Entry 8QCF (electron microscopy, 2.55 A resolution); this record covers chains K and N of the 13 polymer chains in the assembly.

Chain K:
Name: Exosome complex exonuclease DIS3
From: Saccharomyces cerevisiae
UniProt: Q08162 (RRP44_YEAST); residues 1-1001 here = UniProt positions 1-1001
Chain sequence (1005 residues; each row starts with the number of its first residue; numbers below 1 keep their minus sign (Gly-3 is residue -3)):
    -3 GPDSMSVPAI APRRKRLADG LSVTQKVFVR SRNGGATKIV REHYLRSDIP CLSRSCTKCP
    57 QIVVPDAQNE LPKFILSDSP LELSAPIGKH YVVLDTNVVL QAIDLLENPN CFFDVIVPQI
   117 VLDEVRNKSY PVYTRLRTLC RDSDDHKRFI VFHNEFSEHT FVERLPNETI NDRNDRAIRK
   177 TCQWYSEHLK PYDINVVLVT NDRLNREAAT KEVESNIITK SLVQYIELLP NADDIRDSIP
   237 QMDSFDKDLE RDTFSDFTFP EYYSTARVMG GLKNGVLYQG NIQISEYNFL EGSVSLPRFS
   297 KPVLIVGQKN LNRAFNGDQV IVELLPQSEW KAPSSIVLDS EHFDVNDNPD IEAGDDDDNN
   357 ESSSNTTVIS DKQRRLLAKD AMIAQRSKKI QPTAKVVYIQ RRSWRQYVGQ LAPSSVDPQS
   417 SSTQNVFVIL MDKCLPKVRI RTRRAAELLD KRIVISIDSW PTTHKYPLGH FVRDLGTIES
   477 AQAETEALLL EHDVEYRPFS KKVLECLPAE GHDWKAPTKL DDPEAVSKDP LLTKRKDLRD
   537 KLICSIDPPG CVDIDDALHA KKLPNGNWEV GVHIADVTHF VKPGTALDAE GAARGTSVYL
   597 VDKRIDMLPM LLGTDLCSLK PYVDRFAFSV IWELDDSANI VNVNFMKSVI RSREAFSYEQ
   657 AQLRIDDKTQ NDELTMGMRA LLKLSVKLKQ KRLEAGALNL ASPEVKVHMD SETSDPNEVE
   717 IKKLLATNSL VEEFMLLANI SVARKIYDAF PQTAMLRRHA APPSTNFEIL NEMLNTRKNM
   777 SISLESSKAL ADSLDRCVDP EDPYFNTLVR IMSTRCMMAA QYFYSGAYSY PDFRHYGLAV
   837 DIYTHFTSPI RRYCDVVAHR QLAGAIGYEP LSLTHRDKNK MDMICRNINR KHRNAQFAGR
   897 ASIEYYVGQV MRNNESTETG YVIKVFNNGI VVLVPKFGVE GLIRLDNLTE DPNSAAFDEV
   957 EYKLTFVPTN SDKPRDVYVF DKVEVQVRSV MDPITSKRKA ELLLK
Not modelled in the structure: -3 to 8, 200-211, 238-253, 329-364, 481, 709-713, 989-996
Sequence notes: expression tag (-3 to 0)

Chain N:
Molecule: 5'hairpin 60U (78-nt RNA)
Sequence (78 nucleotides; each row starts with the number of its first residue; numbers below 1 keep their minus sign (C-18 is residue -18)):
   -18 CUACCCCGAG AGGGGUAGUU UUUUUUUUUU UUUUUUUUUU UUUUUUUUUU UUUUUUUUUU
    42 UUUUUUUUUU UUUUUUUU
Not modelled in the structure: -18 to -1, 34-59

How chain K and chain N interact:
Pairs across the interface (40; chain K residue first):
  Asn277(K) - U25(N)  sugar contact
  Asp543(K) - U32(N)  phosphate contact
  Asp543(K) - U33(N)  phosphate contact
  Pro544(K) - U32(N)  sugar contact
  Cys547(K) - U33(N)  hydrogen bond to the phosphate
  Asp549(K) - U33(N)  phosphate contact
  Asp551(K) - U33(N)  phosphate contact
  Asp552(K) - U32(N)  phosphate contact
  Asp552(K) - U33(N)  phosphate contact
  Tyr595(K) - U33(N)  stacking on the base
  Tyr654(K) - U32(N)  hydrogen bond to the sugar
  Leu696(K) - U29(N)  base contact
  Ser698(K) - U29(N)  base contact
  Glu728(K) - U30(N)  hydrogen bond to the sugar
  Glu728(K) - U31(N)  sugar contact
  Met731(K) - U31(N)  phosphate contact
  Met731(K) - U32(N)  phosphate contact
  Leu732(K) - U31(N)  sugar contact
  Arg753(K) - U30(N)  salt bridge to the phosphate
  His755(K) - U29(N)  sugar contact
  Thr810(K) - U28(N)  hydrogen bond to the sugar
  Arg811(K) - U28(N)  base contact
  Met813(K) - U28(N)  hydrogen bond to the sugar
  Met814(K) - U28(N)  phosphate contact
  Ala815(K) - U29(N)  phosphate contact
  Ala816(K) - U29(N)  phosphate contact
  Ala816(K) - U30(N)  phosphate contact
  His831(K) - U29(N)  sugar contact
  Gly833(K) - U29(N)  sugar contact
  Tyr839(K) - U30(N)  phosphate contact
  Tyr839(K) - U31(N)  hydrogen bond to the phosphate
  His841(K) - U31(N)  salt bridge to the phosphate
  Thr843(K) - U32(N)  hydrogen bond to the phosphate
  Arg847(K) - U32(N)  salt bridge to the phosphate
  Arg847(K) - U33(N)  salt bridge to the phosphate
  Arg848(K) - U32(N)  salt bridge to the phosphate
  Arg889(K) - U27(N)  salt bridge to the phosphate
  Arg889(K) - U28(N)  phosphate contact
  Phe893(K) - U28(N)  phosphate contact
  Arg896(K) - U28(N)  hydrogen bond to the base
Also at the interface, not in a pair above, chain K (40 interface residues in all): Gln279, Ile542, Val548, Arg600, Val727, Asn735, Cys812, Leu834
Also at the interface, not in a pair above, chain N (9 interface residues in all): U26

Overview:
Chain K and chain N form an interface of 40 and 9 residues respectively, with 8 hydrogen bonds, 6 salt bridges
and 1 aromatic stacking contact. Among the polar pairs are Arg896(K)-U28(N), Tyr654(K)-U32(N) and
Glu728(K)-U30(N).
Chain K is Exosome complex exonuclease DIS3 (Saccharomyces cerevisiae) and chain N is 5'hairpin 60U (78-nt
RNA); the structure, yeast cytoplasmic exosome-Ski2 complex degrading a RNA substrate, was determined by
electron microscopy together with 8Q9T, 8QCA and 8QCB from the same study.
